Entry 3EAC (X-ray diffraction, 1.37 A resolution); this record covers chain A.

[Chain A]
Molecule: Tyrosine-protein kinase CSK
Organism: Homo sapiens
Notes: EC 2.7.10.2; fragment: SH2 Domain to 178)
UniProt: P41240 (CSK_HUMAN); numbering as in UniProt (aligned over 73-178)
Sequence (106 residues; row label = number of the first residue in the row):
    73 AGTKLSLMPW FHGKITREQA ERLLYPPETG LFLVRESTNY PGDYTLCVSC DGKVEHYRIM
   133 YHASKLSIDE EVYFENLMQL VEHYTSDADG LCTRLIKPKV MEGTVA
Disordered / not traced: 174-178
Cystine bridges: Cys122-Cys164
Reported in the primary citation:
  - contacts within the chain: Leu77-Leu149 (hydrophobic contact), Leu77-Phe83 (hydrophobic contact), Leu77-Tyr116 (hydrophobic contact), Met80-Trp82 (hydrophobic contact), His84-Met173
  - mutagenesis - C122S, C164S: decreased stability
  - conformationally variable residues (side-chain flip): Cys122

[In short]
From the paper: C122S and C164S reduce stability; conformational variability at Cys122.
Chain A is Tyrosine-protein kinase CSK (Homo sapiens); the structure, Crystal structure of SH2 domain of Human
Csk (carboxyl-terminal src kinase), Oxidized form, was determined by X-ray diffraction together with 3EAZ from
the same study.
